PDB entry 8TNI | electron microscopy, 3.61 A resolution | chains E and X of the 10 polymer chains in the assembly

== Chain E ==
Molecule: HIV-1 BG505 DS-SOSIP gp120
Source organism: Human immunodeficiency virus 1
UniProtKB: Q2N0S6 (Q2N0S6_9HIV1); the construct lacks a stretch of the UniProt sequence and is renumbered around it, so the offset changes along the chain: 31-141 = UniProt 30-140; 150-186 = UniProt 141-177; 188-309 = UniProt 187-308; 312-321 = UniProt 309-318; 2 more segments
Amino-acid sequence (481 residues; row label = number of the first residue in the row; note: 12 numbers in that range are skipped by the numbering (no residue carries them; nothing is unmodelled there); a row labelled like 186A-186I holds insertion residues (186A, then the next letters in order)):
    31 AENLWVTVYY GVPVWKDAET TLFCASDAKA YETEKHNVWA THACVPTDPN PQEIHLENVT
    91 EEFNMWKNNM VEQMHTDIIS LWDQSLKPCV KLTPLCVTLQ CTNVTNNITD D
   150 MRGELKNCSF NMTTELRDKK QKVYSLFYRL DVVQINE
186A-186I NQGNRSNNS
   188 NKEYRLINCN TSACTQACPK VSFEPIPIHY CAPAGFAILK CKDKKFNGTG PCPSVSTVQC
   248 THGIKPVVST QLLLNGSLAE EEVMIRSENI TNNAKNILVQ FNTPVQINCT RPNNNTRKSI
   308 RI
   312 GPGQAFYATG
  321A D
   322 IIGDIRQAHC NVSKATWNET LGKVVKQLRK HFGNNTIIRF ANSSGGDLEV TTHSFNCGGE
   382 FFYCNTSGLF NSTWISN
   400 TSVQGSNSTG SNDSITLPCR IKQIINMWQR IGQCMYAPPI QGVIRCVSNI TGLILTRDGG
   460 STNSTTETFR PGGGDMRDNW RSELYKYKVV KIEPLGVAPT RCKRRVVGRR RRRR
Unresolved in the structure: 186A-186I, 400-410, 506-513
Disulfides: Cys54-Cys74, Cys119-Cys205, Cys126-Cys196, Cys131-Cys157, Cys218-Cys247, Cys228-Cys239, Cys296-Cys331, Cys378-Cys445, Cys385-Cys418
Glycans and other covalent adducts: N-acetylglucosamine (NAG) linked to Asn88, Asn133, Asn156, Asn160, Asn197, Asn234, Asn262, Asn276, Asn295, Asn301, Asn332, Asn339, Asn363, Asn386, Asn392, Asn448
Differences from the reference sequence: conflict Cys201 (Ile200 in Q2N0S6), Asn332 (Thr330 in Q2N0S6), Cys433 (Ala430 in Q2N0S6), Cys501 (Ala498 in Q2N0S6); expression tag (509-513)

== Chain X ==
Molecule: Heavy chain of bi-specific antibody CAP256L-R27
Source organism: Homo sapiens
Notes: antibody fragment or engineered binder
Amino-acid sequence (247 residues; row label = number of the first residue in the row; a row labelled like 82A-82C holds insertion residues (82A, then the next letters in order)):
     1 QVQLVESGGG VVQPGTSLRL SCAASQFRFD GYGMHWVRQA PGKGLEWVAS IS
   52A H
    53 DGIKKYHAEK VWGRFTISRD NSKNTLYLQM
82A-82C NSL
    83 RPEDTALYYC AKDLREDE
100A-100Z CEEWWSDYYDFGAQLPCAKSRGGLVG
   101 I
101A-101B AD
   102 NWGQGTMVTV SSASTKGPSV FPLAPSSKST SGGTAALGCL VKDYFPEPVT VSWNSGALTS
   162 GVHTFPAVLQ SSGLYSLSSV VTVPSSSLGT QTYICNVNHK PSNTKVDKKV EPKS
Unresolved in the structure: 113-215
Disulfides: Cys22-Cys92, Cys100A-Cys100Q
Modified residues: Tyr100H (O-sulfo-L-tyrosine; TYS); Tyr100I (O-sulfo-L-tyrosine; TYS)

== How chain E and chain X interact ==
Pairs across the interface (26; chain E residue first):
  Thr123(E) - Tyr100H(X)
  Pro124(E) - Tyr100H(X)  covalent bond
  Val127(E) - Phe100K(X)  hydrophobic
  Asn160(E) - Phe100K(X)
  Met161(E) - Phe100K(X)
  Thr162(E) - Tyr100H(X)
  Thr162(E) - Phe100K(X)
  Thr163(E) - Glu100C(X)
  Arg166(E) - Tyr100H(X)  covalent bond
  Arg166(E) - Tyr100I(X)
  Asp167(E) - Trp100D(X)
  Asp167(E) - Trp100E(X)
  Asp167(E) - Ser100F(X)  hydrogen bond (backbone-backbone)
  Lys168(E) - Glu100C(X)
  Lys168(E) - Trp100D(X)
  Lys168(E) - Trp100E(X)
  Lys168(E) - Ser100F(X)  hydrogen bond (backbone-side chain)
  Lys168(E) - Ala100R(X)
  Lys169(E) - Glu100B(X)
  Lys169(E) - Glu100C(X)
  Lys169(E) - Trp100D(X)  hydrogen bond (backbone-backbone)
  Lys169(E) - Ser100F(X)  hydrogen bond (backbone-side chain)
  Lys169(E) - Phe100K(X)
  Lys169(E) - Ala100M(X)
  Gln170(E) - Glu100B(X)
  Gln170(E) - Trp100D(X)
Also at the interface, not in a pair above, chain E (15 interface residues in all): Lys171, Ile309, Gln315

== In short ==
15 residues of chain E and 10 residues of chain X are in contact; the contacts include 2 covalent bonds and 4
hydrogen bonds. Polar pairs include Lys168(E)-Ser100F(X), Lys169(E)-Ser100F(X) and Asp167(E)-Ser100F(X).
Here chain E is HIV-1 BG505 DS-SOSIP gp120 (Human immunodeficiency virus 1) and chain X is Heavy chain of
bi-specific antibody CAP256L-R27 (Homo sapiens). Entry 8TNI (Cryo-EM structure of HIV-1 Env BG505 DS-SOSIP in
complex with broadly neutralizing bi-specific antibody CAP256L-R27 targeting ...) was determined by electron
microscopy, deposited together with 8TNG and 8TNH.
